PDB entry 7YDJ | electron microscopy, 3.03 A resolution | chains B and G of the 5 polymer chains in the assembly

# Chain B
Protein: Guanine nucleotide-binding protein G(I)/G(S)/G(T) subunit beta-1
Organism: Homo sapiens
UniProt: P62873 (GBB1_HUMAN); residues 2-340 here = UniProt positions 2-340
Chain sequence (345 residues; each row starts with the number of its first residue; numbers below 1 keep their minus sign (Met-4 is residue -4)):
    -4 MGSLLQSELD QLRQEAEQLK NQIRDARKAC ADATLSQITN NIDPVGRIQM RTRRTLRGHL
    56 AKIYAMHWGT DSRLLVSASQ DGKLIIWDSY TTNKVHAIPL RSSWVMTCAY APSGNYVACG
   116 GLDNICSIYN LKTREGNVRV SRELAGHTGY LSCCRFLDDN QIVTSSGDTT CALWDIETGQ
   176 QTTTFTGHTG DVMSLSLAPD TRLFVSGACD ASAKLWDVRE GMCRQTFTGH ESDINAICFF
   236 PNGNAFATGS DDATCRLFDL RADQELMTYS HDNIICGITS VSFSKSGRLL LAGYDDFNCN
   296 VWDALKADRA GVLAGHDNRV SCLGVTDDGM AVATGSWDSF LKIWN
Not modelled in the structure: -4 to 2
Construct notes: initiating methionine (-4); expression tag (-3 to 1)
Swiss-Prot annotation at these positions:
  - modified residue: Ser2 (N-acetylserine), His266 (Phosphohistidine)
  - natural variant: Leu30 (L30F: In MRD42; uncertain significance), Arg52 (R52G: In MRD42), Gly64 (G64V: In MRD42), Asp76 (D76E: In MRD42; D76G: In MRD42), Gly77 (G77S: In MRD42), Lys78 (K78R: In MRD42), Ile80 (I80N: In MRD42; I80T: In MRD42), His91 (H91R: In MRD42; uncertain significance), Ala92 (A92T: In MRD42), Pro94 (P94S: In MRD42), Leu95 (L95P: In MRD42), Arg96 (R96L: In MRD42), 5 further natural variant entries in UniProt

# Chain G
Protein: Guanine nucleotide-binding protein G(I)/G(S)/G(O) subunit gamma-2
Organism: Homo sapiens
UniProt: P59768 (GBG2_HUMAN); residue numbers follow UniProt; this construct covers 1-71
Chain sequence (71 residues; each row starts with the number of its first residue):
     1 MASNNTASIA QARKLVEQLK MEANIDRIKV SKAAADLMAY CEAHAKEDPL LTPVPASENP
    61 FREKKFFCAI L
Not modelled in the structure: 1-5, 63-71
Swiss-Prot annotation at these positions:
  - modified residue: Ala2 (N-acetylalanine), Cys68 (Cysteine methyl ester)
  - lipidation: Cys68 (S-geranylgeranyl cysteine)

# How chain B and chain G interact
Residue-residue contacts - 58 pairs, chain B then chain G:
  Glu3(B) - Ile9(G)
  Glu3(B) - Arg13(G)  salt bridge
  Leu7(B) - Ala12(G)  hydrophobic
  Leu7(B) - Val16(G)
  Glu10(B) - Val16(G)
  Leu14(B) - Leu19(G)  hydrophobic
  Ile18(B) - Ala23(G)  hydrophobic
  Ala24(B) - Lys29(G)
  Cys25(B) - Ile28(G)
  Cys25(B) - Lys29(G)
  Cys25(B) - Val30(G)
  Asp27(B) - Val30(G)
  Asp27(B) - Ser31(G)
  Ala28(B) - Val30(G)
  Ala28(B) - Ser31(G)
  Leu30(B) - Ala34(G)  hydrophobic
  Ile33(B) - Met38(G)
  Thr34(B) - Met38(G)
  Val40(B) - Leu51(G)  hydrophobic
  Arg48(B) - Phe61(G)
  Arg48(B) - Arg62(G)
  Arg49(B) - Pro60(G)
  Arg49(B) - Phe61(G)  hydrogen bond (side chain-backbone)
  Ser84(B) - Phe61(G)
  Tyr85(B) - Pro60(G)
  Tyr85(B) - Phe61(G)  hydrophobic
  Cys218(B) - Gln18(G)  hydrogen bond
  Cys218(B) - Glu22(G)  hydrogen bond
  Arg219(B) - Ile25(G)
  Gln220(B) - Ile25(G)
  Thr221(B) - Glu22(G)
  Phe235(B) - Leu37(G)  hydrophobic
  Pro236(B) - Tyr40(G)  hydrogen bond (backbone-side chain)
  Asn237(B) - Tyr40(G)
  Asp254(B) - Ala33(G)
  Arg256(B) - Ile28(G)
  Arg256(B) - Asp36(G)  salt bridge
  Ala257(B) - Val30(G)  hydrophobic
  Asp258(B) - Arg27(G)  salt bridge
  Gln259(B) - Val30(G)
  Ser279(B) - Asp48(G)  hydrogen bond
  Lys280(B) - Asp48(G)  hydrogen bond (backbone-side chain)
  Ser281(B) - Tyr40(G)
  Ser281(B) - Cys41(G)
  Ser281(B) - His44(G)
  Ser281(B) - Asp48(G)  hydrogen bond
  Gly282(B) - Cys41(G)
  Arg283(B) - Leu51(G)
  Leu300(B) - Cys41(G)  hydrophobic
  Gly324(B) - Pro49(G)
  Gly324(B) - Leu50(G)
  Met325(B) - Leu50(G)
  Met325(B) - Pro60(G)
  Ala326(B) - Phe61(G)  hydrophobic
  Val327(B) - Leu50(G)  hydrophobic
  Asn340(B) - Asn59(G)
  Asn340(B) - Phe61(G)
  Asn340(B) - Arg62(G)  hydrogen bond (backbone-side chain)
Also at the interface, not in a pair above, chain B (50 interface residues in all): Ala11, Ala21, Ala26, Ile37, Met45, Ala240, Leu252, Leu284, Asp323, Ile338
Also at the interface, not in a pair above, chain G (32 interface residues in all): Lys20, Glu47

# In short
50 residues of chain B face 32 of chain G across their interface; the contacts include 8 hydrogen bonds and 3
salt bridges. Among the polar pairs are Glu3(B)-Arg13(G), Arg256(B)-Asp36(G) and Asp258(B)-Arg27(G).
Here chain B is Guanine nucleotide-binding protein G(I)/G(S)/G(T) subunit beta-1 and chain G is Guanine
nucleotide-binding protein G(I)/G(S)/G(O) subunit gamma-2, both from Homo sapiens. Entry 7YDJ (Cryo EM
structure of CD97/miniG12 complex) was determined by electron microscopy.
